2P5T - chains A and C of the 4 polymer chains in the assembly; structure by X-ray diffraction, 3.20 A resolution.

[Chain A (and C)]
Molecule: Putative transcriptional regulator PezA
Organism: Streptococcus pneumoniae
Notes: chain C of this document is another copy of the same molecule, construct and numbering; everything in this record applies to it too
UniProt: Q97QZ2 (Q97QZ2_STRPN); numbering as in UniProt (aligned over 1-158)
Amino-acid sequence (158 residues; each row starts with the number of its first residue):
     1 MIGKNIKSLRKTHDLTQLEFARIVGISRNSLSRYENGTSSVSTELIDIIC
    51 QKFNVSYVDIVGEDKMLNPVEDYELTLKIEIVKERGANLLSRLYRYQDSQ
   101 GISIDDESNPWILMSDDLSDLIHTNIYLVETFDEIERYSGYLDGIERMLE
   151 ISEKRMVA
Unresolved in the structure: 1-66 (chain C: 1-65)
Swiss-Prot annotation at these positions:
  - DNA-binding region: Q17 to N36 (H-T-H motif)

[How chain A and chain C interact]
Pairs across the interface (32; chain A residue first):
  S108(A) with R155(C)
  P110(A) with P110(C), hydrophobic; W111(C)
  W111(A) with P110(C)
  L113(A) with M148(C), hydrophobic; I151(C), hydrophobic; S152(C)
  M114(A) with M148(C), hydrophobic
  D117(A) with R147(C), salt bridge
  E136(A) with D133(C); E136(C); R137(C), hydrogen bond (backbone-backbone)
  R137(A) with E136(C), salt bridge; G140(C); D143(C)
  G140(A) with R137(C), hydrogen bond (backbone-side chain); Y141(C)
  Y141(A) with G140(C); Y141(C), hydrophobic; G144(C)
  D143(A) with R137(C), salt bridge
  G144(A) with D117(C); Y141(C)
  R147(A) with D117(C), salt bridge; L121(C); R137(C); Y141(C)
  M148(A) with L113(C); M114(C), hydrophobic
  I151(A) with L113(C), hydrophobic
  S152(A) with L113(C)
  R155(A) with S108(C)
Also at the interface, not in a pair above, chain A (20 interface residues in all): E107, L121, D133

[Summary]
Chain A and chain C form an interface of 20 and 19 residues respectively, with 2 hydrogen bonds and 4 salt
bridges. Polar contacts include D117(A)-R147(C), R137(A)-E136(C) and D143(A)-R137(C).
Chain A and chain C are both Putative transcriptional regulator PezA (Streptococcus pneumoniae); the
structure, Molecular and structural characterization of the PezAT chromosomal toxin-antitoxin system of the
human pathogen Streptococcus pneumoniae, was determined by X-ray diffraction.
